PDB entry 9HAL | electron microscopy, 4.49 A resolution (low resolution: residue-level contacts below are approximate; hydrogen-bond / salt-bridge calls are withheld) | chains N and A of the 9 polymer chains in the assembly

# Chain N
Protein: Large ribosomal subunit protein bL17
From: Escherichia coli
Reference sequence: P0AG44 (RL17_ECOLI); residue numbers follow UniProt; this construct covers 1-120
Amino-acid sequence (120 residues; row label = number of the first residue in the row):
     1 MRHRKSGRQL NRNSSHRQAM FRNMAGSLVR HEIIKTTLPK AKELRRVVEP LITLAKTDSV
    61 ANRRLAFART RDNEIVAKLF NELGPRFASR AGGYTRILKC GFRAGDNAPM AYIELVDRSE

# Chain A
Molecule: 23S ribosomal RNA
From: Escherichia coli
Sequence (2904 nucleotides; row label = number of the first residue in the row):
     1 GGUUAAGCGA CUAAGCGUAC ACGGUGGAUG CCCUGGCAGU CAGAGGCGAU GAAGGACGUG
    61 CUAAUCUGCG AUAAGCGUCG GUAAGGUGAU AUGAACCGUU AUAACCGGCG AUUUCCGAAU
   121 GGGGAAACCC AGUGUGUUUC GACACACUAU CAUUAACUGA AUCCAUAGGU UAAUGAGGCG
   181 AACCGGGGGA ACUGAAACAU CUAAGUACCC CGAGGAAAAG AAAUCAACCG AGAUUCCCCC
   241 AGUAGCGGCG AGCGAACGGG GAGCAGCCCA GAGCCUGAAU CAGUGUGUGU GUUAGUGGAA
   301 GCGUCUGGAA AGGCGCGCGA UACAGGGUGA CAGCCCCGUA CACAAAAAUG CACAUGCUGU
   361 GAGCUCGAUG AGUAGGGCGG GACACGUGGU AUCCUGUCUG AAUAUGGGGG GACCAUCCUC
   421 CAAGGCUAAA UACUCCUGAC UGACCGAUAG UGAACCAGUA CCGUGAGGGA AAGGCGAAAA
   481 GAACCCCGGC GAGGGGAGUG AAAAAGAACC UGAAACCGUG UACGUACAAG CAGUGGGAGC
   541 ACGCUUAGGC GUGUGACUGC GUACCUUUUG UAUAAUGGGU CAGCGACUUA UAUUCUGUAG
   601 CAAGGUUAAC CGAAUAGGGG AGCCGAAGGG AAACCGAGUC UUAACUGGGC GUUAAGUUGC
   661 AGGGUAUAGA CCCGAAACCC GGUGAUCUAG CCAUGGGCAG GUUGAAGGUU GGGUAACACU
   721 AACUGGAGGA CCGAACCGAC UAAUGUUGAA AAAUUAGCGG AUGACUUGUG GCUGGGGGUG
   781 AAAGGCCAAU CAAACCGGGA GAUAGCUGGU UCUCCCCGAA AGCUAUAUAA GUAGCGCCUC
   841 GUGAAUUCAU CUCCGGGGGU AGAGCACUGU UUCGGCAAGG GGGUCAUCCC GACUUACCAA
   901 CCCGAUGCAA ACUGCGAAUA CCGGAGAAUG UUAUCACGGG AGACACACGG CGGGUGCUAA
   961 CGUCCGUCGU GAAGAGGGAA ACAACCCAGA CCGCCAGCUA AGGUCCCAAA GUCAUGGUUA
  1021 AGUGGGAAAC GAUGUGGGAA GGCCCAGACA GCCAGGAUGU UGGCUUAGAA GCAGCCAUCA
  1081 UUUAAAGAAA GCGUAAUAGC UCACUGGUCG AGUCGGCCUG CGCGGAAGAU GUAACGGGGC
  1141 UAAACCAUGC ACCGAAGCUG CGGCAGCGAC GCUUAUGCGU UGUUGGGUAG GGGAGCGUUC
  1201 UGUAAGCCUG CGAAGGUGUG CUGUGAGGCA UGCUGGAGGU AUCAGAAGUG CGAAUGCUGA
  1261 CAUAAGUAAC GAUAAAGCGG GUGAAAAGCC CGCUCGCCGG AAGACCAAGG GUUCCUGUCC
  1321 AACGUUAAUC GGGGCAGGGU GAGUCGACCC CUAAGGCGAG GCCGAAAGGC GUAGUCGAUG
  1381 GGAAACAGGU UAAUAUUCCU GUACUUGGUG UUACUGCGAA GGGGGGACGG AGAAGGCUAU
  1441 GUUGGCCGGG CGACGGUUGU CCCGGUUUAA GCGUGUAGGC UGGUUUUCCA GGCAAAUCCG
  1501 GAAAAUCAAG GCUGAGGCGU GAUGACGAGG CACUACGGUG CUGAAGCAAC AAAUGCCCUG
  1561 CUUCCAGGAA AAGCCUCUAA GCAUCAGGUA ACAUCAAAUC GUACCCCAAA CCGACACAGG
  1621 UGGUCAGGUA GAGAAUACCA AGGCGCUUGA GAGAACUCGG GUGAAGGAAC UAGGCAAAAU
  1681 GGUGCCGUAA CUUCGGGAGA AGGCACGCUG AUAUGUAGGU GAGGUCCCUC GCGGAUGGAG
  1741 CUGAAAUCAG UCGAAGAUAC CAGCUGGCUG CAACUGUUUA UUAAAAACAC AGCACUGUGC
  1801 AAACACGAAA GUGGACGUAU ACGGUGUGAC GCCUGCCCGG UGCCGGAAGG UUAAUUGAUG
  1861 GGGUUAGCGC AAGCGAAGCU CUUGAUCGAA GCCCCGGUAA ACGGCGGCCG UAACUAUAAC
  1921 GGUCCUAAGG UAGCGAAAUU CCUUGUCGGG UAAGUUCCGA CCUGCACGAA UGGCGUAAUG
  1981 AUGGCCAGGC UGUCUCCACC CGAGACUCAG UGAAAUUGAA CUCGCUGUGA AGAUGCAGUG
  2041 UACCCGCGGC AAGACGGAAA GACCCCGUGA ACCUUUACUA UAGCUUGACA CUGAACAUUG
  2101 AGCCUUGAUG UGUAGGAUAG GUGGGAGGCU UUGAAGUGUG GACGCCAGUC UGCAUGGAGC
  2161 CGACCUUGAA AUACCACCCU UUAAUGUUUG AUGUUCUAAC GUUGACCCGU AAUCCGGGUU
  2221 GCGGACAGUG UCUGGUGGGU AGUUUGACUG GGGCGGUCUC CUCCUAAAGA GUAACGGAGG
  2281 AGCACGAAGG UUGGCUAAUC CUGGUCGGAC AUCAGGAGGU UAGUGCAAUG GCAUAAGCCA
  2341 GCUUGACUGC GAGCGUGACG GCGCGAGCAG GUGCGAAAGC AGGUCAUAGU GAUCCGGUGG
  2401 UUCUGAAUGG AAGGGCCAUC GCUCAACGGA UAAAAGGUAC UCCGGGGAUA ACAGGCUGAU
  2461 ACCGCCCAAG AGUUCAUAUC GACGGCGGUG UUUGGCACCU CGAUGUCGGC UCAUCACAUC
  2521 CUGGGGCUGA AGUAGGUCCC AAGGGUAUGG CUGUUCGCCA UUUAAAGUGG UACGCGAGCU
  2581 GGGUUUAGAA CGUCGUGAGA CAGUUCGGUC CCUAUCUGCC GUGGGCGCUG GAGAACUGAG
  2641 GGGGGCUGCU CCUAGUACGA GAGGACCGGA GUGGACGCAU CACUGGUGUU CGGGUUGUCA
  2701 UGCCAAUGGC ACUGCCCGGU AGCUAAAUGC GGAAGAGAUA AGUGCUGAAA GCAUCUAAGC
  2761 ACGAAACUUG CCCCGAGAUG AGUUCUCCCU GACCCUUUAA GGGUCCUGAA GGAACGUUGA
  2821 AGACGACGAC GUUGAUAGGC CGGGUGUGUA AGCGCAGCGA UGCGUUGAGC UAACCGGUAC
  2881 UAAUGAACCG UGAGGCUUAA CCUU
Not modelled in the structure: 685-793, 864-912, 1032-1122, 1267-2012, 2054-2613, 2849-2867, 2904
Differences from the reference sequence: conflict A827 (U3587572 in 1897866982), A830 (G3587569 in 1897866982)

# How chain N and chain A interact
Pairs across the interface - 57 pairs, chain N then chain A:
  Arg2(N) - A2820(A)
  Arg2(N) - G2822(A)
  Arg2(N) - C2824(A)
  His3(N) - A2820(A)
  His3(N) - A2821(A)
  His3(N) - G2822(A)
  Arg4(N) - G2819(A)
  Arg4(N) - A2820(A)
  Lys5(N) - A2820(A)
  Lys5(N) - G2822(A)
  Ser6(N) - U2690(A)
  Ser6(N) - A2873(A)
  Ser14(N) - U2689(A)
  Ser14(N) - U2690(A)
  Ser15(N) - C2710(A)
  Ser15(N) - G2714(A)
  Gln18(N) - U2690(A)
  Arg22(N) - G2709(A)
  Lys42(N) - U2818(A)
  Arg45(N) - U2818(A)
  Arg45(N) - G2838(A)
  Arg46(N) - G2838(A)
  Arg46(N) - G2839(A)
  Arg46(N) - A2872(A)
  Arg46(N) - A2873(A)
  Glu49(N) - G2838(A)
  Glu49(N) - G2839(A)
  Pro50(N) - C2840(A)
  Thr53(N) - G2839(A)
  Thr53(N) - C2840(A)
  Arg64(N) - A2706(A)
  Leu65(N) - C2870(A)
  Phe67(N) - U2707(A)
  Ala68(N) - U2707(A)
  Ala68(N) - G2708(A)
  Arg71(N) - A2700(A)
  Arg71(N) - U2707(A)
  Arg71(N) - G2708(A)
  Asn73(N) - U2701(A)
  Asn73(N) - G2702(A)
  Arg90(N) - C2880(A)
  Ala91(N) - G2839(A)
  Ala91(N) - C2840(A)
  Ala91(N) - C2880(A)
  Gly92(N) - G2838(A)
  Gly92(N) - G2839(A)
  Gly92(N) - C2840(A)
  Gly92(N) - C2880(A)
  Gly93(N) - G2838(A)
  Gly93(N) - G2839(A)
  Gly93(N) - C2880(A)
  Gly93(N) - U2881(A)
  Thr95(N) - U2881(A)
  Arg96(N) - U2881(A)
  Arg96(N) - A2882(A)
  Lys99(N) - G2816(A)
  Lys99(N) - U2817(A)
Interface residues without a listed pair, chain N (33 interface residues in all): His16, Arg17, Asn62, Tyr94, Val116
Interface residues without a listed pair, chain A (30 interface residues in all): A2705, U2713

# Summary
33 residues of chain N and 30 residues of chain A are in contact.
Here chain N is Large ribosomal subunit protein bL17 and chain A is 23S ribosomal RNA, both from Escherichia
coli. Entry 9HAL (Pooled 50S subunit d126_(L29)-/(L22)- precursor states supplemented with Api137) was
determined by electron microscopy (same publication as 9H3K, 9H3L and 9HAM).
